PDB entry 6P4Y | X-ray diffraction, 1.80 A resolution | chains H and L

[Chain H]
Molecule: 4A10 Fab heavy chain
Organism: Mus musculus
Notes: antibody fragment or engineered binder
Sequence (225 residues; each row starts with the number of its first residue):
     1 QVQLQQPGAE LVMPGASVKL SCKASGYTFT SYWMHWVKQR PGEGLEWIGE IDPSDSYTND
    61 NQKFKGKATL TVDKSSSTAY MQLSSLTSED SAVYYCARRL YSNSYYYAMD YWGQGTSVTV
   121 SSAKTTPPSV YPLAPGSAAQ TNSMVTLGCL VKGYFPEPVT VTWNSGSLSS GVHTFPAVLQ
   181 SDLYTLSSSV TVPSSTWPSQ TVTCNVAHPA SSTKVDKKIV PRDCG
Disordered / not traced: 138-141, 224-225
Disulfides: Cys22-Cys96, Cys149-Cys204

[Chain L]
Molecule: 4A10 Fab light chain
Organism: Mus musculus
Notes: antibody fragment or engineered binder
Sequence (213 residues; each row starts with the number of its first residue):
     1 DIQMTQSPSS LSASLGGKVT ITCKASQDIK KYIAWYQHKP GKGPRLLIHY TSTLQPGIPS
    61 RFSGSGSGRD YSFSISNLEP VDIATYYCLQ YDNLLTFGAG TKLELKRADA APTVSIFPPS
   121 SEQLTSGGAS VVCFLNNFYP RDINVKWKID GSERQNGVLN SWTDQDSKDS TYNMSSTLTL
   181 TKDEYERHNS YTCEATHKTS TSPIVKSFNR NEC
Disordered / not traced: 213
Disulfides: Cys23-Cys88, Cys133-Cys193

[Chain H / chain L interface]
Contacting residue pairs (78; chain H residue first):
  His35(H) - Leu95(L)
  Gln39(H) - His38(L)
  Gln39(H) - Tyr87(L)  hydrogen bond
  Glu43(H) - Tyr87(L)
  Gly44(H) - Tyr87(L)
  Leu45(H) - Tyr87(L)  hydrophobic
  Leu45(H) - Phe97(L)
  Trp47(H) - Leu94(L)  hydrophobic
  Trp47(H) - Leu95(L)
  Trp47(H) - Phe97(L)
  Asp60(H) - Leu94(L)
  Tyr95(H) - His38(L)  hydrogen bond
  Tyr95(H) - Pro44(L)
  Leu100(H) - His49(L)
  Tyr106(H) - Tyr91(L)
  Tyr106(H) - Asp92(L)
  Tyr106(H) - Asn93(L)
  Tyr106(H) - Leu94(L)
  Tyr107(H) - Tyr91(L)  hydrophobic
  Tyr107(H) - Leu95(L)
  Ala108(H) - Tyr36(L)
  Ala108(H) - Leu89(L)  hydrophobic
  Ala108(H) - Tyr91(L)
  Met109(H) - Tyr36(L)  hydrogen bond (backbone-side chain)
  Met109(H) - Leu46(L)
  Met109(H) - Leu89(L)  hydrophobic
  Met109(H) - Phe97(L)  hydrophobic
  Asp110(H) - Leu46(L)
  Trp112(H) - Tyr36(L)
  Trp112(H) - Pro44(L)
  Trp112(H) - Phe97(L)  hydrophobic
  Gly113(H) - Gly43(L)
  Gln114(H) - Gly41(L)
  Gln114(H) - Lys42(L)
  Gln114(H) - Gly43(L)  hydrogen bond (side chain-backbone)
  Tyr131(H) - Ser120(L)
  Tyr131(H) - Glu122(L)
  Tyr131(H) - Gln123(L)
  Pro132(H) - Ser120(L)
  Pro132(H) - Glu122(L)
  Leu133(H) - Phe117(L)
  Leu133(H) - Val132(L)  hydrophobic
  Leu133(H) - Phe134(L)  hydrophobic
  Ala134(H) - Phe117(L)
  Ala134(H) - Pro118(L)
  Pro135(H) - Phe117(L)
  Thr146(H) - Ser115(L)
  Thr146(H) - Phe117(L)
  Leu150(H) - Ser130(L)
  Lys152(H) - Gln123(L)
  His173(H) - Asn136(L)
  His173(H) - Asn137(L)
  His173(H) - Asn173(L)  hydrogen bond
  Thr174(H) - Thr163(L)
  Phe175(H) - Phe134(L)  hydrophobic
  Phe175(H) - Asn136(L)
  Phe175(H) - Ser161(L)
  Phe175(H) - Thr163(L)
  Phe175(H) - Asn173(L)
  Phe175(H) - Met174(L)
  Phe175(H) - Ser175(L)
  Pro176(H) - Ser161(L)  hydrogen bond (backbone-side chain)
  Pro176(H) - Trp162(L)
  Val178(H) - Leu159(L)  hydrophobic
  Val178(H) - Asn160(L)
  Val178(H) - Ser161(L)
  Leu179(H) - Leu159(L)
  Gln180(H) - Leu159(L)
  Gln180(H) - Thr179(L)  hydrogen bond
  Ser187(H) - Phe134(L)
  Ser187(H) - Ser175(L)  hydrogen bond
  Ser188(H) - Phe134(L)
  Ser189(H) - Phe134(L)
  Ser189(H) - Asn136(L)
  Lys217(H) - Glu122(L)  salt bridge
  Arg222(H) - Pro118(L)
  Arg222(H) - Arg210(L)  hydrogen bond (side chain-backbone)
  Arg222(H) - Glu212(L)
Other interface residues (no listed pair), chain H (44 interface residues in all): Val37, Glu46, Glu50, Asn59, Leu147, Gly148, Asp223
Other interface residues (no listed pair), chain L (45 interface residues in all): Ala34, Gln55, Ala99, Ile116, Ser121, Ser126, Asn209

[Overview]
44 residues of chain H and 45 residues of chain L are in contact, with 9 hydrogen bonds and 1 salt bridge.
Polar contacts include Lys217(H)-Glu122(L), Gln39(H)-Tyr87(L) and Tyr95(H)-His38(L).
Here chain H is 4A10 Fab heavy chain and chain L is 4A10 Fab light chain, both from Mus musculus. Entry 6P4Y
(Crystal Structure of anti-IL-7Ralpha 4A10 Fab) was determined by X-ray diffraction together with 6P50 from
the same study.
